PDB entry 9FOF | electron microscopy, 2.90 A resolution | chains q and A of the 12 polymer chains in the assembly

== Chain q (and A) ==
Protein: TAR DNA-binding protein 43
Source organism: Homo sapiens
Notes: chain A of this document is another copy of the same molecule, construct and numbering; everything in this record applies to it too
UniProtKB: Q13148 (TADBP_HUMAN); residues 282-345 here = UniProt positions 282-345
Sequence (64 residues; numbered 282 to 345; the number before each row is that of its first residue):
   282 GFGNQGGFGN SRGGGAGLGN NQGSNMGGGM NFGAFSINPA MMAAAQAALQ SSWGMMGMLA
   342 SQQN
UniProt features mapped onto this chain:
  - modified residue: Ser292 (Phosphoserine), Arg293 (Omega-N-methylarginine)
Reported in the primary citation:
  - post-translational modification sites: Arg293

== How chain q and chain A interact ==
Pairs across the interface - 10 pairs, chain q then chain A:
  Gly310(q) with Gly294(A), hydrogen bond (backbone-backbone)
  Asn312(q) with Arg293(A), hydrogen bond
  Ala315(q) with Phe283(A), hydrophobic
  Phe316(q) with Phe283(A), hydrophobic; Ser342(A)
  Met323(q) with Gly309(A); Gly310(A); Met311(A), hydrophobic
  Ala324(q) with Met307(A)
  Ala325(q) with Met307(A), hydrophobic
Also at the interface, not in a pair above, chain q (9 interface residues in all): Gly309, Met311
Also at the interface, not in a pair above, chain A (10 interface residues in all): Leu340, Ala341

== Overview ==
The interface between chain q and chain A involves 9 residues on one side and 10 on the other, with 2 hydrogen
bonds. Among the polar pairs are Asn312(q)-Arg293(A) and Gly310(q)-Gly294(A). From the paper: a modification
site at Arg293(q).
Both chains are TAR DNA-binding protein 43 (Homo sapiens). Entry 9FOF (Structure of heteromeric amyloid
filament of TDP-43 and AXNA11 from FTLD-TDP Type C (variant 2)) was determined by electron microscopy (same
publication as 9FOR).
